5X6C - chains E and F of the 4 polymer chains in the assembly; structure by X-ray diffraction, 3.10 A resolution.

Chain E (and F):
Protein: Uncharacterized protein MJ1481
Source organism: Methanocaldococcus jannaschii
Notes: chain F of this document is another copy of the same molecule, construct and numbering; everything in this record applies to it too
Reference sequence: Q58876 (Y1481_METJA); numbering as in UniProt (aligned over 1-213)
Chain sequence (216 residues; row label = number of the first residue in the row; numbers below 1 keep their minus sign (Met-2 is residue -2)):
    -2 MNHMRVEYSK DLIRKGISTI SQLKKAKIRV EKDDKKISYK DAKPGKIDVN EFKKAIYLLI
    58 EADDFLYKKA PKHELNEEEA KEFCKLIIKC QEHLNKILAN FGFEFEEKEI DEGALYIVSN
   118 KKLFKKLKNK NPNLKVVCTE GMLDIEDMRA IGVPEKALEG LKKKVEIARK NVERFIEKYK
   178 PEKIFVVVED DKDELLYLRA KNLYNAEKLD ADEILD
Disordered / not traced: -2, 25-213
Construct notes: initiating methionine (-2); expression tag (-1 to 0)
What the authors report for this chain:
  - self-association interface (contacts with another copy of this molecule): Leu9, Ile10, Ile17, Leu20

Chain E / chain F interface:
Contacting residue pairs (12):
  Ser6(E) - Ser6(F)
  Leu9(E) - Ile10(F)  hydrophobic
  Ile10(E) - Ser6(F)
  Ile10(E) - Leu9(F)  hydrophobic
  Ile10(E) - Ile10(F)  hydrophobic
  Thr16(E) - Ile17(F)
  Ile17(E) - Thr16(F)
  Ile17(E) - Ile17(F)  hydrophobic
  Ile17(E) - Leu20(F)
  Leu20(E) - Leu20(F)  hydrophobic
  Lys24(E) - Ala23(F)
  Lys24(E) - Lys24(F)
Other interface residues (no listed pair), chain E (9 interface residues in all): Gly13, Lys21
Other interface residues (no listed pair), chain F (10 interface residues in all): Gly13, Lys21

Summary:
9 residues of chain E face 10 of chain F across their interface. The paper reports a self-association
interface involving Leu9(E), Ile10(E) and Ile17(E) among others.
Both chains are Uncharacterized protein MJ1481 (Methanocaldococcus jannaschii). Entry 5X6C (Crystal structure
of SepRS-SepCysE from Methanocaldococcus jannaschii) was determined by X-ray diffraction (same publication as
5X6B).
